Entry 3CIU (X-ray diffraction, 3.50 A resolution); this record covers chains A and C of the 4 polymer chains in the assembly.

[Chain A (and C)]
Protein: Hemoglobin subunit alpha
From: Bos taurus
Notes: chain C of this document is another copy of the same molecule, construct and numbering; everything in this record applies to it too
Reference sequence: P01966 (HBA_BOVIN); residues 1-141 here correspond to UniProt positions 2-142 (UniProt number = residue number + 1)
Chain sequence (141 residues; each row starts with the number of its first residue):
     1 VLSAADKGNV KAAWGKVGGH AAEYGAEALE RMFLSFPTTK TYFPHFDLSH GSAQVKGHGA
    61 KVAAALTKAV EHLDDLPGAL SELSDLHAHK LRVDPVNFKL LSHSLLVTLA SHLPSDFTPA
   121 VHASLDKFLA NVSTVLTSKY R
Not modelled in the structure: 1 (chain C: fully traced)
Curated features (UniProtKB/Swiss-Prot):
  - binding site (O2): His58
  - binding site (heme b): His87
  - modified residue: Ser3 (Phosphoserine), Lys7 (N6-succinyllysine), Lys11 (N6-succinyllysine), Lys16 (N6-acetyllysine), Tyr24 (Phosphotyrosine), Ser35 (Phosphoserine), Lys40 (N6-succinyllysine), Ser49 (Phosphoserine), Ser102 (Phosphoserine), Thr108 (Phosphothreonine), Ser124 (Phosphoserine), Thr134 (Phosphothreonine), Thr137 (Phosphothreonine), Ser138 (Phosphoserine)
Metal / ion sites: heme Fe near His87 (its only coordinating residue here)
Residues lining bound ligands:
  - heme (HEM): Met32, Thr39, Tyr42, Phe43, His45, Phe46, His58, Lys61, Val62, Ala65, Leu66, Leu83, Leu86, His87, Leu91, Val93, Asn97, Phe98, Leu101, Val132, Ser133, Leu136
  - oxygen atom (O): Phe43, His58, Val62

[Interface between chain A and chain C]
Residue-residue contacts - 10 pairs, chain A then chain C:
  Leu2(A) with Tyr140(C)
  Ser3(A) with Lys139(C); Tyr140(C)
  Lys127(A) with Lys139(C), hydrogen bond (side chain-backbone)
  Ser138(A) with Val1(C)
  Lys139(A) with Ser3(C), hydrogen bond (backbone-side chain); Lys127(C)
  Tyr140(A) with Val1(C), hydrophobic; Leu2(C); Ser3(C)
Other interface residues (no listed pair), chain A (8 interface residues in all): Pro77, Val135
Other interface residues (no listed pair), chain C (8 interface residues in all): Asp6, Ser138

[In short]
The chain A/chain C interface involves 8 residues from each chain; the contacts include 2 hydrogen bonds.
Polar contacts include Lys127(A)-Lys139(C) and Lys139(A)-Ser3(C). Chain A binds heme and oxygen atom. From
UniProt: O2-binding residue His58(A) and heme b-binding residue His87(A) on chain A.
Both chains are Hemoglobin subunit alpha (Bos taurus). Entry 3CIU (Site-Selective Glycosylation of Cysteine-93
beta on the Surface of Bovine Hemoglobin and its Application as a ...) was determined by X-ray diffraction.
